8YEU - chains A and E of the 6 polymer chains in the assembly; structure by X-ray diffraction, 3.05 A resolution.

[Chain A]
Protein: Detyrosinated tubulin alpha-1B chain
From: Sus scrofa
UniProt: Q2XVP4 (TBA1B_PIG); numbering as in UniProt (aligned over 1-440)
Sequence (440 residues; numbered 1 to 440; the number before each row is that of its first residue):
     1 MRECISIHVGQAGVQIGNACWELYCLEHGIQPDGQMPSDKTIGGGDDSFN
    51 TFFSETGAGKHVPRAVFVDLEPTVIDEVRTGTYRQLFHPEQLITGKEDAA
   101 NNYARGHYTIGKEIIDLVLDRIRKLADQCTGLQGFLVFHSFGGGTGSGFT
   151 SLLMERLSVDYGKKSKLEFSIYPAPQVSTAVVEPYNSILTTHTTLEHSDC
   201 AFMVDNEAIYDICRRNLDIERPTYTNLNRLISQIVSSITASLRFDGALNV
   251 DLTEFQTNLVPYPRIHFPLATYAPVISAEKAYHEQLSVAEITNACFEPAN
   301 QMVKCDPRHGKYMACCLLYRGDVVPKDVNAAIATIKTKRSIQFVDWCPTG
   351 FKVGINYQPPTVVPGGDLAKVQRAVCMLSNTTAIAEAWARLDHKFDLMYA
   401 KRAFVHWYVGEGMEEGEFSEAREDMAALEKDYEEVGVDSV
Unresolved in the structure: 438-440
Metal / ion sites: Ca2+: Asp39, Thr41, Gly44, Asp47, Glu55; Mg2+: Glu71 (together with GTP)
Residues lining bound ligands:
  - A1D6L (6-fluoranyl-4-(6-methoxy-3,4-dihydro-2H-quinolin-1-yl)quinazolin-2-amine): Asn101, Thr179, Val181
  - GTP (guanosine-5'-triphosphate): Val9, Gly10, Gln11, Ala12, Gln15, Ile16, Asp69, Glu71, Asp98, Ala99, Ala100, Asn101, Ser140, Gly142, Gly143, Gly144, Thr145, Gly146, Ile171, Val177, Ser178, Thr179, Glu183, Asn206, Tyr224, Leu227, Asn228, Ile231
UniProt features mapped onto this chain:
  - motif: Met1 to Cys4 (MREC motif)
  - active site: Glu254
  - binding site (GTP): Gly10, Gln11, Ala12, Gln15, Glu71, Ala99, Ser140, Gly143, Gly144, Thr145, Gly146, Thr179, Glu183, Asn206, Tyr224, Asn228, Leu252
  - binding site (Mg(2+)): Glu71
  - modified residue: Lys40 (N6,N6,N6-trimethyllysine), Ser48 (Phosphoserine), Ser232 (Phosphoserine), Tyr282 (3'-nitrotyrosine), Arg339 (Omega-N-methylarginine), Ser439 (Phosphoserine)
  - cross-link (Glycyl lysine isopeptide (Lys-Gly)): Lys326 (interchain with G-Cter in ubiquitin), Lys370 (interchain with G-Cter in ubiquitin)

[Chain E]
Protein: Stathmin-4
From: Rattus norvegicus
UniProt: P63043 (STMN4_RAT); residues 5-145 here correspond to UniProt positions 49-189 (UniProt number = residue number + 44)
Sequence (143 residues; numbered 3 to 145; the number before each row is that of its first residue):
     3 MADMEVIELNKCTSGQSFEVILKPPSFDGVPEFNASLPRRRDPSLEEIQK
    53 KLEAAEERRKYQEAELLKHLAEKREHEREVIQKAIEENNNFIKMAKEKLA
   103 QKMESNKENREAHLAAMLERLQEKDKHAEEVRKNKELKEEASR
Unresolved in the structure: 3-5, 29-43, 142-145
Construct notes: initiating methionine (3); expression tag (4)
UniProt features mapped onto this chain:
  - modified residue: Ser46 (Phosphoserine)

[How chain A and chain E interact]
Contacting residue pairs (61):
  His107(A) - Leu54(E)
  Tyr108(A) - Leu54(E)  hydrophobic
  Tyr108(A) - Ala57(E)  hydrophobic
  Tyr108(A) - Arg61(E)
  Thr109(A) - Arg61(E)  hydrogen bond
  Lys112(A) - Leu54(E)
  Lys112(A) - Glu55(E)
  Lys112(A) - Glu58(E)
  Glu155(A) - Ile50(E)
  Arg156(A) - Leu47(E)
  Arg156(A) - Gln51(E)
  Ser158(A) - Asp44(E)
  Val159(A) - Pro45(E)
  Glu196(A) - Asp44(E)
  Asp245(A) - Cys14(E)  hydrogen bond
  Asp245(A) - Ser16(E)
  Ala247(A) - Asn12(E)
  Ala247(A) - Ser19(E)
  Leu248(A) - Ser19(E)
  Pro325(A) - Gln18(E)
  Pro325(A) - Phe20(E)  hydrophobic
  Asn329(A) - Met6(E)
  Asn329(A) - Val8(E)
  Asn329(A) - Phe20(E)
  Asn329(A) - Val22(E)
  Ile332(A) - Val22(E)  hydrophobic
  Ala333(A) - Met6(E)  hydrophobic
  Lys336(A) - Leu24(E)
  Asp345(A) - Pro27(E)
  Asp345(A) - Ser28(E)  hydrogen bond (backbone-backbone)
  Trp346(A) - Pro27(E)
  Cys347(A) - Pro27(E)
  Pro348(A) - Lys25(E)
  Pro348(A) - Pro27(E)
  Thr349(A) - Ile23(E)
  Thr349(A) - Leu24(E)  hydrogen bond (backbone-backbone)
  Thr349(A) - Lys25(E)  hydrogen bond (backbone-backbone)
  Gly350(A) - Val22(E)
  Gly350(A) - Ile23(E)
  Phe351(A) - Glu21(E)
  Phe351(A) - Val22(E)  hydrogen bond (backbone-backbone)
  Lys352(A) - Phe20(E)
  Lys352(A) - Glu21(E)
  Val353(A) - Ser19(E)
  Val353(A) - Phe20(E)  hydrogen bond (backbone-backbone)
  Gly354(A) - Gln18(E)
  Ile355(A) - Gly17(E)
  Ile355(A) - Gln18(E)  hydrogen bond (backbone-backbone)
  Asn356(A) - Ser16(E)
  Tyr357(A) - Thr15(E)
  Tyr357(A) - Ser16(E)  hydrogen bond (backbone-backbone)
  Tyr357(A) - Gly17(E)
  Tyr357(A) - Gln18(E)  hydrogen bond
  Val409(A) - Gln64(E)
  Gly410(A) - Arg61(E)
  Gly410(A) - Gln64(E)
  Glu411(A) - Arg61(E)  hydrogen bond (backbone-side chain)
  Gly412(A) - Ala57(E)
  Gly412(A) - Arg60(E)  hydrogen bond (backbone-side chain)
  Gly412(A) - Arg61(E)
  Glu414(A) - Arg60(E)  salt bridge
Other interface residues (no listed pair), chain A (39 interface residues in all): Leu152, Val328, Gln358, Met413
Other interface residues (no listed pair), chain E (32 interface residues in all): Pro26, Ser46, Lys53

[In short]
Chain A and chain E form an interface of 39 and 32 residues respectively; the contacts include 12 hydrogen
bonds and 1 salt bridge. Polar pairs include Glu414(A)-Arg60(E), Thr109(A)-Arg61(E) and Asp245(A)-Cys14(E).
Chain A binds GTP and compound A1D6L.
Here chain A is Detyrosinated tubulin alpha-1B chain (Sus scrofa) and chain E is Stathmin-4 (Rattus
norvegicus). Entry 8YEU (Tubulin-RB3_SLD-TTL in complex with compound 2NH2) was determined by X-ray
diffraction.
